Entry 5Z8L (X-ray diffraction, 2.00 A resolution); this record covers chains A and P.

Chain A:
Molecule: Chromatin remodeling protein EBS
From: Arabidopsis thaliana
UniProtKB: F4JL28 (EBS_ARATH); residues 1-234 here = UniProt positions 1-234
Chain sequence (234 residues; each row starts with the number of its first residue):
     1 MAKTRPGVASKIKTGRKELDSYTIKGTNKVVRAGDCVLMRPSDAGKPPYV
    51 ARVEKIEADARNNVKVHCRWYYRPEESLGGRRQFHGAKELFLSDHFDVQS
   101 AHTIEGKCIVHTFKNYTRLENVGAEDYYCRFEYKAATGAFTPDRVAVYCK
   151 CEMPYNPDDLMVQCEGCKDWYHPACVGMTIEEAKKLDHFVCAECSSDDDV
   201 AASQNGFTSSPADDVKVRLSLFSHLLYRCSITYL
Not modelled in the structure: 61-62, 195-208, 221-234
Construct notes: engineered mutation Ala201 (Lys in F4JL28), Ala202 (Lys in F4JL28)
Metal / ion sites: Zn2+ site 1: Cys149, Cys151, His172, Cys175; Zn2+ site 2: Cys164, Cys167, Cys191, Cys194
UniProt features mapped onto this chain:
  - zinc finger: Ala146 to Asp197 (PHD-type)
What the authors report for this chain:
  - contacts within the chain: Tyr148-Pro211, Tyr155-Pro211, Trp170-Pro211

Chain P:
Molecule: H3K27me3 peptide
UniProtKB: P59226 (H32_ARATH); residues 20-35 here correspond to UniProt positions 21-36 (UniProt number = residue number + 1)
Chain sequence (16 residues; each row starts with the number of its first residue):
    20 LATKAARKSAPATGGV
Not modelled in the structure: 20-22, 31-35
Modified / non-standard residues: Lys27 (N-trimethyllysine; M3L)
UniProt features mapped onto this chain:
  - site: Lys27 (Not N6-acetylated), Ala31 (Recognition by ATXR5 and ATXR6)
  - modified residue: Lys23 (N6-acetyllysine), Lys27 (N6,N6,N6-trimethyllysine), Ser28 (Phosphoserine)

How chain A and chain P interact:
Contacting residue pairs (21; chain A residue first):
  Arg40(A) - Lys23(P)
  Arg40(A) - Ala24(P)
  Arg40(A) - Ala25(P)  hydrogen bond (backbone-backbone)
  Tyr49(A) - Ala25(P)
  Tyr49(A) - Lys27(P)
  Trp70(A) - Lys27(P)
  Tyr71(A) - Lys27(P)
  Tyr72(A) - Lys27(P)
  Tyr72(A) - Pro30(P)
  Glu76(A) - Lys27(P)
  His95(A) - Ser28(P)  hydrogen bond
  His95(A) - Pro30(P)
  Phe96(A) - Ser28(P)
  Asp97(A) - Lys27(P)
  Asp97(A) - Ser28(P)  hydrogen bond
  Gln99(A) - Ala25(P)
  Gln99(A) - Arg26(P)  hydrogen bond (side chain-backbone)
  His102(A) - Lys23(P)
  Thr103(A) - Lys23(P)
  Thr103(A) - Ala24(P)
  Ala135(A) - Pro30(P)  hydrophobic
Other interface residues (no listed pair), chain A (18 interface residues in all): Pro41, Ser42, Ile104, Glu105, Ala136
Other interface residues (no listed pair), chain P (8 interface residues in all): Ala29
From the paper, about this interface:
  - pairs named by the authors: Tyr49(A)-Lys27(P) (cation-pi contact), Trp70(A)-Lys27(P) (cation-pi contact), Tyr72(A)-Lys27(P) (cation-pi contact), His95(A)-Ser28(P) (hydrogen bond), His95(A)-Pro30(P) (pi stacking)

In short:
The interface between chain A and chain P involves 18 residues on one side and 8 on the other; the contacts
include 4 hydrogen bonds. Among the polar pairs are His95(A)-Ser28(P), Asp97(A)-Ser28(P) and
Gln99(A)-Arg26(P). The authors report cation-pi contacts between Tyr49(A) and Lys27(P), Trp70(A) and Lys27(P)
and Tyr72(A) and Lys27(P); a hydrogen bond between His95(A) and Ser28(P); pi stacking between His95(A) and
Pro30(P). From the paper: contacts within the chain involving Tyr148(A), Pro211(A) and Tyr155(A) among others.
Here chain A is Chromatin remodeling protein EBS (Arabidopsis thaliana) and chain P is H3K27me3 peptide. Entry
5Z8L (crystal structure of Arabidopsis thaliana EBS in complex with an H3K27me3 peptide) was determined by
X-ray diffraction together with 5Z8N from the same study.
